Entry 7FE4 (X-ray diffraction, 1.40 A resolution); this record covers chains A and C of the 3 polymer chains in the assembly.

== Chain A (and C) ==
Molecule: Candidate alpha glycoside phosphorylase Glycoside hydrolase family 65
Organism: Flavobacterium johnsoniae (strain ATCC 17061 / DSM 2064 / JCM 8514 / NBRC 14942 / NCIMB 11054 / UW101)
Notes: chain C of this document is another copy of the same molecule, construct and numbering; everything in this record applies to it too
Reference sequence: A5FBJ5 (A5FBJ5_FLAJ1); residues 24-681 here correspond to UniProt positions 11-668 (UniProt number = residue number - 13)
Amino-acid sequence (678 residues; numbered 4 to 681; the number before each row is that of its first residue):
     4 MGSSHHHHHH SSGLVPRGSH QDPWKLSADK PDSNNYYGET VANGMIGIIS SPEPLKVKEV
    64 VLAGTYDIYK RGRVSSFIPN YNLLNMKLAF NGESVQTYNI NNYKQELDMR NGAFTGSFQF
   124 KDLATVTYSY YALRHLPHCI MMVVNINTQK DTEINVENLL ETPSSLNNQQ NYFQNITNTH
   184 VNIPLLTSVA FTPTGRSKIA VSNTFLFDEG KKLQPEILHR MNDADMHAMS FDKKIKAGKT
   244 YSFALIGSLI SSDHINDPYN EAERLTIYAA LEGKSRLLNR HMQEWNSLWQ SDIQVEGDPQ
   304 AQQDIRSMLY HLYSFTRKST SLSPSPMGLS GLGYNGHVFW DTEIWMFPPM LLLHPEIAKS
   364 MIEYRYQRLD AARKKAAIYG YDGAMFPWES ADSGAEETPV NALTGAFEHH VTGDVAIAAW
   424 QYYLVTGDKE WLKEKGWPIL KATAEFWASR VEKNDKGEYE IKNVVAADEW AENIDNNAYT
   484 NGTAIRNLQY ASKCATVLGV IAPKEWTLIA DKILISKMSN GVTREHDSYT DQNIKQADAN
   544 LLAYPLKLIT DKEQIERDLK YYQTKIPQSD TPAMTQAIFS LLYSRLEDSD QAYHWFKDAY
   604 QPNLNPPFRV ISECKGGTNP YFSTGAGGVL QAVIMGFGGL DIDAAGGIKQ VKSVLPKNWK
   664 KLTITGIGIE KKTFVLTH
Unresolved in the structure: 4-22
Construct notes: initiating methionine (4); expression tag (5-23)
Small-molecule neighbours:
  - beta-D-glucopyranose (BGC), molecule 1: Arg74, Tyr337, Phe342, Trp391, Glu392, Thr401, Pro402, Ala405, Thr407, Glu472, Lys538
  - beta-D-glucopyranose (BGC), molecule 2: Leu274, Glu275, Arg279
  - beta-D-glucopyranose (BGC), molecule 3: Pro329, Tyr337, Phe342, Trp343, Asp344, Trp391, Glu472, Lys538, Gln539, Pro575, Met577, Glu616, Phe625
  - beta-D-glucopyranose (BGC), molecule 4: Lys465, Asn466, Asn476, Ile477, Asp478
  - beta-D-glucopyranose (BGC), molecule 5: Glu472, Trp473, Lys538, Asp573
From the paper describing this entry:
  - binding site for beta-D-glucopyranose: Trp343, Asp344, Trp391, Glu392, Thr407, Glu472, Trp473, Lys538, Gln539
  - specificity-determining residues: Trp391, Glu392 (by similarity / conservation)
  - catalytic residues: Glu472, Glu616
  - mutagenesis - E472Q (<0.1% of wild type), E616Q (<0.1% of wild type): abolished catalytic activity on kojibiose

== How chain A and chain C interact ==
Residue-residue contacts (40):
  His138(A) - Gly383(C)
  Leu139(A) - Ile381(C)
  Leu139(A) - Tyr382(C)
  Leu139(A) - Gly383(C)
  Pro140(A) - Ala380(C)
  Pro140(A) - Ile381(C)
  Gln177(A) - Arg76(C)
  Asn181(A) - Leu406(C)
  Asn181(A) - Glu475(C)  hydrogen bond
  Ile258(A) - Ile381(C)  hydrophobic
  Ile258(A) - Ala398(C)  hydrophobic
  Asn259(A) - Ser396(C)
  Tyr262(A) - Arg76(C)  hydrogen bond
  Asn263(A) - Arg76(C)  hydrogen bond
  Asn263(A) - Val77(C)
  Asn263(A) - Val403(C)
  Glu264(A) - Tyr382(C)  hydrogen bond
  Glu266(A) - Arg76(C)  salt bridge
  Glu266(A) - Val403(C)
  Arg267(A) - Tyr382(C)
  Arg267(A) - Glu399(C)
  Arg267(A) - Thr401(C)  hydrogen bond (side chain-backbone)
  Leu268(A) - Ile381(C)  hydrophobic
  Leu268(A) - Tyr382(C)  hydrophobic
  Ile270(A) - Val403(C)
  Ile270(A) - Leu406(C)  hydrophobic
  Tyr271(A) - Tyr382(C)  hydrophobic
  Tyr271(A) - Tyr384(C)
  Tyr271(A) - Ala409(C)
  Tyr271(A) - Phe410(C)
  Leu274(A) - Leu406(C)  hydrophobic
  Leu274(A) - Phe410(C)  hydrophobic
  Leu274(A) - Asn466(C)  hydrogen bond (backbone-side chain)
  Glu275(A) - Phe410(C)
  Glu275(A) - Asn466(C)  hydrogen bond
  Arg279(A) - Arg453(C)
  Arg279(A) - Glu455(C)  salt bridge
  Arg279(A) - Lys465(C)
  Arg283(A) - Gly383(C)  hydrogen bond (side chain-backbone)
  Arg283(A) - Tyr384(C)
Also at the interface, not in a pair above, chain A (23 interface residues in all): His141, Ile179, Ile253, His257
Also at the interface, not in a pair above, chain C (24 interface residues in all): Glu400, Asn404, Gly408, Asn476

== Overview ==
The interface between chain A and chain C involves 23 residues on one side and 24 on the other, with 8
hydrogen bonds and 2 salt bridges. Among the polar pairs are Glu266(A)-Arg76(C), Arg279(A)-Glu455(C) and
Asn181(A)-Glu475(C). From the paper: catalytic residues Glu472(A) and Glu616(A); E472Q and E616Q of chain A
abolish catalytic activity on kojibiose.
Both chains are Candidate alpha glycoside phosphorylase Glycoside hydrolase family 65 (Flavobacterium
johnsoniae (strain ATCC 17061 / DSM 2064 / JCM 8514 / NBRC 14942 / NCIMB 11054 / UW101)). Entry 7FE4 (Crystal
structure of GH65 alpha-1,2-glucosidase from Flavobacterium johnsoniae in complex with glucose) was determined
by X-ray diffraction (same publication as 7FE3).
